6P1X - chains A and B of the 4 polymer chains in the assembly; structure by X-ray diffraction, 2.55 A resolution.

Chain A:
Name: Reverse transcriptase/ribonuclease H
Organism: Human immunodeficiency virus type 1 group M subtype B (isolate HXB2)
Notes: EC 2.7.7.49, 2.7.7.7, 3.1.26.13
UniProt: P04585 (POL_HV1H2); residues 1-560 here correspond to UniProt positions 588-1147 (UniProt number = residue number + 587)
Chain sequence (560 residues; numbered 1 to 560; the number before each row is that of its first residue):
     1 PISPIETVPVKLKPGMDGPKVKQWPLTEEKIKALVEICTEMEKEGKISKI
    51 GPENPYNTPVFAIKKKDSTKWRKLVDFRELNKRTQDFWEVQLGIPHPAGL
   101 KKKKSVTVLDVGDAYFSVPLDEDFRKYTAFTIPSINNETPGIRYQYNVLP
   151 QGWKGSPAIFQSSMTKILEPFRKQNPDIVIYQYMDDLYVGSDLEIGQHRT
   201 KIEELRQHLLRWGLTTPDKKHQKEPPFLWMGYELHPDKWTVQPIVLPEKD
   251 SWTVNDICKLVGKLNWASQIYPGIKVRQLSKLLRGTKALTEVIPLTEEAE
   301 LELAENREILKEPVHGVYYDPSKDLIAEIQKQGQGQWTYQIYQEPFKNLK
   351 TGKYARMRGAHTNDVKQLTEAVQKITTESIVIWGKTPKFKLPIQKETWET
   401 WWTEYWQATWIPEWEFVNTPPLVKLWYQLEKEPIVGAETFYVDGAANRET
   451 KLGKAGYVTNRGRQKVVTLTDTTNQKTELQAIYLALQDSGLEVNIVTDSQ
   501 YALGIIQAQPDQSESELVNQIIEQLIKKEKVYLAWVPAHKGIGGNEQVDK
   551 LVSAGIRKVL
Unresolved in the structure: 558-560
Sequence notes: engineered mutation Cys258 (Gln845 in P04585), Ser280 (Cys867 in P04585)
Metal / ion sites: Mg2+ site 1: Asp110, Val111, Asp185 (together with NQ4); Mg2+ site 2: Asp443, Glu478, Asp498
Ligand contacts: NQ4 ([[(2R,5S)-5-(4-azanyl-2-oxidanylidene-pyrimidin-1-yl)oxolan-2-yl]methoxy-oxidanyl-phosphoryl] phosphono hydrogen phosphate): Arg72, Asp110, Val111, Gly112, Asp113, Ala114, Tyr115, Gln151, Met184, Asp185, Lys220
UniProt features mapped onto this chain:
  - region: Phe227 to His235 (RT 'primer grip')
  - motif: Trp398 to Trp414 (Tryptophan repeat motif)
  - binding site (Mg(2+)): Asp110, Asp185, Asp186, Asp443, Glu478, Asp498, Asp549
  - site: Trp401 (Essential for RT p66/p51 heterodimerization), Trp414 (Essential for RT p66/p51 heterodimerization), Phe440, Tyr441 (Cleavage), Leu560 (Cleavage)
What the authors report for this chain:
  - conformationally variable residues (order/disorder transition): Pro133 to Gly141
  - Mg2+ coordination: Asp110, Val111, Asp185
  - binding site for NQ4: Arg72, Asp113, Ala114

Chain B:
Name: p51 RT
Organism: Human immunodeficiency virus type 1 group M subtype B (isolate HXB2)
UniProt: P04585 (POL_HV1H2); residues 1-440 here correspond to UniProt positions 588-1027 (UniProt number = residue number + 587)
Chain sequence (452 residues; numbered -11 to 440; the number before each row is that of its first residue; numbers below 1 keep their minus sign (Met-11 is residue -11)):
   -11 MGSSHHHHHHSSPISPIETVPVKLKPGMDGPKVKQWPLTEEKIKALVEIC
    39 TEMEKEGKISKIGPENPYNTPVFAIKKKDSTKWRKLVDFRELNKRTQDFW
    89 EVQLGIPHPAGLKKKKSVTVLDVGDAYFSVPLDEDFRKYTAFTIPSINNE
   139 TPGIRYQYNVLPQGWKGSPAIFQSSMTKILEPFRKQNPDIVIYQYMDDLY
   189 VGSDLEIGQHRTKIEELRQHLLRWGLTTPDKKHQKEPPFLWMGYELHPDK
   239 WTVQPIVLPEKDSWTVNDIQKLVGKLNWASQIYPGIKVRQLSKLLRGTKA
   289 LTEVIPLTEEAELELAENREILKEPVHGVYYDPSKDLIAEIQKQGQGQWT
   339 YQIYQEPFKNLKTGKYARMRGAHTNDVKQLTEAVQKITTESIVIWGKTPK
   389 FKLPIQKETWETWWTEYWQATWIPEWEFVNTPPLVKLWYQLEKEPIVGAE
   439 TF
Unresolved in the structure: -11 to 5, 212-229, 430-440
Sequence notes: expression tag (-11 to 0); engineered mutation Ser280 (Cys867 in P04585)
UniProt features mapped onto this chain:
  - region: Phe227 to His235 (RT 'primer grip')
  - motif: Trp398 to Trp414 (Tryptophan repeat motif)
  - binding site (Mg(2+)): Asp110, Asp185, Asp186
  - site: Trp401 (Essential for RT p66/p51 heterodimerization), Trp414 (Essential for RT p66/p51 heterodimerization), Phe440 (Cleavage)

Chain A / chain B interface:
Pairs across the interface - 125 pairs, chain A then chain B:
  Val8(A) - Glu53(B)
  Pro9(A) - Glu53(B)
  Gln85(A) - Glu53(B)  hydrogen bond (side chain-backbone)
  Asp86(A) - Lys20(B)  salt bridge
  Asp86(A) - Pro55(B)
  Phe87(A) - Pro52(B)
  Phe87(A) - Glu53(B)
  Trp88(A) - Lys20(B)
  Trp88(A) - Val21(B)
  Trp88(A) - Lys22(B)
  Trp88(A) - Pro52(B)  hydrogen bond (backbone-backbone)
  Trp88(A) - Asn54(B)
  Trp88(A) - Pro55(B)
  Trp88(A) - Asn57(B)
  Trp88(A) - Thr131(B)
  Trp88(A) - Arg143(B)
  Val90(A) - Pro140(B)
  Val90(A) - Gly141(B)  hydrogen bond (backbone-backbone)
  Val90(A) - Arg143(B)
  Leu92(A) - Pro133(B)  hydrophobic
  Leu92(A) - Asn137(B)
  Gly93(A) - Asn137(B)  hydrogen bond (backbone-side chain)
  Ile94(A) - Asn137(B)
  Pro95(A) - Asn136(B)
  Pro95(A) - Asn137(B)
  His96(A) - Asn136(B)  hydrogen bond (backbone-side chain)
  Gly99(A) - Asn136(B)
  Ala158(A) - Pro52(B)
  Gln161(A) - Pro140(B)
  Ser162(A) - Pro52(B)
  Thr165(A) - Pro140(B)
  Thr165(A) - Ile142(B)
  Lys166(A) - Ile50(B)
  Glu169(A) - Lys49(B)  salt bridge
  Arg172(A) - Thr139(B)  hydrogen bond
  Val179(A) - Glu138(B)
  Ile180(A) - Glu138(B)
  Tyr181(A) - Asn136(B)  hydrogen bond
  Tyr181(A) - Glu138(B)
  Gln182(A) - Glu138(B)  hydrogen bond (backbone-backbone)
  Gln182(A) - Pro140(B)
  Arg358(A) - Gln394(B)
  Arg358(A) - Glu396(B)  salt bridge
  Glu370(A) - Gln394(B)
  Gln373(A) - Gln394(B)
  Gln373(A) - Glu396(B)
  Gln373(A) - Thr397(B)  hydrogen bond
  Gln373(A) - Trp401(B)
  Thr376(A) - Thr400(B)
  Thr376(A) - Trp401(B)
  Thr377(A) - Pro25(B)
  Thr377(A) - Thr400(B)
  Ile380(A) - Leu26(B)
  Ile380(A) - Thr27(B)
  Val381(A) - Pro25(B)  hydrophobic
  Val381(A) - Ile135(B)
  Val381(A) - Asn136(B)  hydrogen bond (backbone-backbone)
  Val381(A) - Asn137(B)
  Ile382(A) - Ile135(B)
  Ile382(A) - Asn136(B)
  Gly384(A) - Thr27(B)
  Gly384(A) - Glu28(B)  hydrogen bond (backbone-backbone)
  Gly384(A) - Ile135(B)
  Trp402(A) - Lys331(B)  hydrogen bond (backbone-side chain)
  Trp402(A) - Thr362(B)
  Trp402(A) - Asp364(B)
  Tyr405(A) - Lys331(B)  hydrogen bond (backbone-side chain)
  Trp406(A) - Lys331(B)
  Trp406(A) - Thr419(B)  hydrogen bond (side chain-backbone)
  Trp406(A) - Lys424(B)
  Gln407(A) - Lys331(B)  hydrogen bond (backbone-side chain)
  Gln407(A) - Pro392(B)
  Gln407(A) - Ile393(B)
  Gln407(A) - Val417(B)
  Gln407(A) - Asn418(B)  hydrogen bond
  Gln407(A) - Thr419(B)  hydrogen bond
  Ala408(A) - Trp337(B)  hydrophobic
  Ala408(A) - Asp364(B)
  Ala408(A) - Pro392(B)  hydrogen bond (backbone-backbone)
  Ala408(A) - Ile393(B)
  Thr409(A) - Asp364(B)  hydrogen bond (backbone-side chain)
  Trp410(A) - Asn363(B)
  Trp410(A) - Val365(B)  hydrophobic
  Trp410(A) - Trp401(B)
  Trp410(A) - Tyr405(B)
  Pro412(A) - Trp401(B)
  Pro433(A) - Asn255(B)
  Pro433(A) - Leu289(B)  hydrophobic
  Pro433(A) - Thr290(B)
  Val435(A) - Thr290(B)
  Thr439(A) - Lys287(B)
  Thr439(A) - Ala288(B)
  Thr439(A) - Leu289(B)  hydrogen bond (side chain-backbone)
  Tyr441(A) - Val254(B)
  Tyr441(A) - Gln258(B)  hydrogen bond
  Tyr441(A) - Thr286(B)
  Tyr441(A) - Lys287(B)  hydrogen bond (side chain-backbone)
  Val458(A) - Thr286(B)
  Thr459(A) - Thr286(B)
  Asn460(A) - Thr286(B)
  Asn460(A) - Lys287(B)
  Asn460(A) - Ala288(B)
  Asn494(A) - Leu289(B)
  Val496(A) - Leu289(B)  hydrophobic
  Gln500(A) - Leu422(B)
  Leu503(A) - Leu422(B)  hydrophobic
  Gln507(A) - Pro421(B)
  Tyr532(A) - Asn255(B)  hydrogen bond
  Tyr532(A) - Lys259(B)  hydrogen bond
  Tyr532(A) - Leu289(B)  hydrophobic
  Trp535(A) - Leu422(B)  hydrophobic
  Trp535(A) - Trp426(B)  hydrophobic
  Val536(A) - Gln258(B)
  Pro537(A) - Gly262(B)
  Pro537(A) - Asn265(B)
  Lys540(A) - Asn265(B)
  Lys540(A) - Ser280(B)
  Ile542(A) - Val261(B)  hydrophobic
  Ile542(A) - Ser280(B)
  Ile542(A) - Leu283(B)  hydrophobic
  Gly543(A) - Leu283(B)
  Gly543(A) - Gly285(B)
  Gly544(A) - Gly285(B)  hydrogen bond (backbone-backbone)
  Gln547(A) - Gly285(B)
  Gln547(A) - Thr286(B)  hydrogen bond
Interface residues without a listed pair, chain A (69 interface residues in all): Gln91, Leu100, Ile159, Trp383, Ile434, Ala534, Gly541
Interface residues without a listed pair, chain B (64 interface residues in all): Gly51, Tyr56, Leu368

Overview:
69 residues of chain A and 64 residues of chain B are in contact, with 26 hydrogen bonds and 3 salt bridges.
Polar pairs include Asp86(A)-Lys20(B), Glu169(A)-Lys49(B) and Arg358(A)-Glu396(B). Chain A binds compound NQ4.
The paper reports a binding site for NQ4 at Arg72(A), Asp113(A) and Ala114(A); Mg2+ coordination by Asp110(A),
Val111(A) and Asp185(A).
Chain A is Reverse transcriptase/ribonuclease H and chain B is p51 RT, both from Human immunodeficiency virus
type 1 group M subtype B (isolate HXB2); the structure, Structure of HIV-1 Reverse Transcriptase (RT) in
complex with dsDNA and L-ddCTP, was determined by X-ray diffraction (same publication as 6OR7, 6OTZ, 6OUN,
6P1I and 6P2G).
